Entry 9JJI (electron microscopy, 3.40 A resolution); this record covers chains C and D of the 4 polymer chains in the assembly.

== Chain C (and D) ==
Molecule: Capsid protein
From: Rabbit hemorrhagic disease virus 2
Notes: chain D of this document is another copy of the same molecule, construct and numbering; everything in this record applies to it too
UniProtKB: A0A3S8Q1D6 (A0A3S8Q1D6_RHDV); residue numbers follow UniProt; this construct covers 38-579
Sequence (542 residues; numbered 38 to 579; the number before each row is that of its first residue):
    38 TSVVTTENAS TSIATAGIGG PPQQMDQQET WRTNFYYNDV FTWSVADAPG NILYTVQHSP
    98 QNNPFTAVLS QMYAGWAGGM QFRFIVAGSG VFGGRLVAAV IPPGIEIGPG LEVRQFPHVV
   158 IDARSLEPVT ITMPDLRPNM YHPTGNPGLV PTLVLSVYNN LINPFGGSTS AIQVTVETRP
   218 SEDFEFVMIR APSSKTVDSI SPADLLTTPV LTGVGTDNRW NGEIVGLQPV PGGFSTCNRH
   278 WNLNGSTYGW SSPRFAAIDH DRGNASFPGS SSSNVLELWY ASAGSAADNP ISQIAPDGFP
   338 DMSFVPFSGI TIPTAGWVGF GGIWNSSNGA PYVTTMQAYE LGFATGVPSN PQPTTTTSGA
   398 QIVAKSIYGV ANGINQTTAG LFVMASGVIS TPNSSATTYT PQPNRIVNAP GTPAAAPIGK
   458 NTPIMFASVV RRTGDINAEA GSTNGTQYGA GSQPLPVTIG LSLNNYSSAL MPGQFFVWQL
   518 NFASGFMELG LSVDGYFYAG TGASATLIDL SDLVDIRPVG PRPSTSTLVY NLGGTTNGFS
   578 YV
Unresolved in the structure: 38-65, 234-579 (chain D: 38-65, 570-579)
Construct notes: conflict Met62 (Val in A0A3S8Q1D6), Ile347 (Thr in A0A3S8Q1D6)

== Chain C / chain D interface ==
Residue-residue contacts (18; chain C residue first):
  Pro139(C) - Ile226(D)
  Pro140(C) - Tyr178(D)
  Gly141(C) - Thr233(D)
  Gly141(C) - Val234(D)  hydrogen bond (backbone-backbone)
  Ile142(C) - Arg227(D)
  Ile142(C) - Lys232(D)
  Glu143(C) - Lys232(D)  hydrogen bond (backbone-backbone)
  Glu149(C) - Ser230(D)
  Gln152(C) - Ala228(D)
  Phe153(C) - Arg227(D)
  Phe153(C) - Ala228(D)
  Leu173(C) - Met225(D)  hydrophobic
  Arg174(C) - Tyr178(D)
  Pro175(C) - Asn176(D)
  Pro175(C) - Met177(D)  hydrogen bond (backbone-backbone)
  Pro175(C) - Tyr178(D)
  Asn176(C) - Asn176(D)
  Met177(C) - Met177(D)  hydrophobic
Interface residues without a listed pair, chain C (14 interface residues in all): Pro154
Interface residues without a listed pair, chain D (13 interface residues in all): Ala111, Ser231

== Summary ==
Chain C and chain D form an interface of 14 and 13 residues respectively; the contacts include 3 hydrogen
bonds. The backbones hydrogen-bond at Gly141(C)-Val234(D), Glu143(C)-Lys232(D) and Pro175(C)-Met177(D).
Chain C and chain D are both Capsid protein (Rabbit hemorrhagic disease virus 2); the structure, Local
refinement of RHDV GI.2 T=1 VLP, was determined by electron microscopy together with 9JJG, 9JJH and 9JJJ from
the same study.
